Entry 9CKU (electron microscopy, 2.04 A resolution); this record covers chains D and E of the 8 polymer chains in the assembly.

== Chain D (and E) ==
Protein: Type III pantothenate kinase
Source organism: Mycobacterium tuberculosis
Notes: EC 2.7.1.33; chain E of this document is another copy of the same molecule, construct and numbering; everything in this record applies to it too
UniProtKB: A0A045I4Z4 (A0A045I4Z4_MYCTX); residue numbers follow UniProt; this construct covers 1-272
Chain sequence (272 residues; each row starts with the number of its first residue):
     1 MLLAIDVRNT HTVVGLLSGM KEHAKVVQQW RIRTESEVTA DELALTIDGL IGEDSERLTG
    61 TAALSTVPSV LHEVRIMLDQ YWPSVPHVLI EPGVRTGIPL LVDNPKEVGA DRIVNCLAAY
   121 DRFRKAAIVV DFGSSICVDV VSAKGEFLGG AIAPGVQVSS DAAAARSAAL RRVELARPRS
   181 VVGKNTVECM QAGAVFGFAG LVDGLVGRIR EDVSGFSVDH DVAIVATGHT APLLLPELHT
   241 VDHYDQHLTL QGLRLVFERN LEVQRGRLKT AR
Not modelled in the structure: 262-272
Reported in the primary citation:
  - mutagenesis - R8G/H229G: increased catalytic activity

== Chain D / chain E interface ==
Residue-residue contacts (15; chain D residue first):
  Ala164(D) - Arg171(E)
  Ala165(D) - Arg171(E)  hydrogen bond (backbone-side chain)
  Ser167(D) - Arg171(E)
  Ala168(D) - Arg171(E)  hydrogen bond (backbone-backbone)
  Ala169(D) - Thr186(E)
  Ala169(D) - Met190(E)  hydrophobic
  Leu170(D) - Ala163(E)
  Leu170(D) - Ala164(E)
  Leu170(D) - Ala168(E)  hydrophobic
  Arg171(D) - Ala164(E)  hydrogen bond (backbone-backbone)
  Arg171(D) - Ala165(E)  hydrogen bond (side chain-backbone)
  Arg171(D) - Ser167(E)
  Arg171(D) - Ala168(E)
  Val173(D) - Ala169(E)  hydrophobic
  Thr186(D) - Ala169(E)
Other interface residues (no listed pair), chain D (11 interface residues in all): Val187, Met190
Other interface residues (no listed pair), chain E (11 interface residues in all): Ser160, Arg172

== Overview ==
The chain D/chain E interface involves 11 residues from each chain, with 4 hydrogen bonds. Polar pairs include
Ala165(D)-Arg171(E), Ala168(D)-Arg171(E) and Arg171(D)-Ala164(E). The paper reports that R8G/H229G of chain D
increase catalytic activity.
Chain D and chain E are both Type III pantothenate kinase (Mycobacterium tuberculosis); the structure, Complex
of M. smegmatis Dop with M. tuberculosis CoaX and Pup91, was determined by electron microscopy together with
9B78 and 9B79 from the same study.
